Entry 4C3I (X-ray diffraction, 3.00 A resolution); this record covers chains C and J of the 14 polymer chains in the assembly.

# Chain C
Name: DNA-directed RNA polymerases I and III subunit RPAC1
Source organism: Saccharomyces cerevisiae
Reference sequence: P07703 (RPAC1_YEAST); residues 1-335 here = UniProt positions 1-335
Sequence (335 residues; numbered 1 to 335; the number before each row is that of its first residue):
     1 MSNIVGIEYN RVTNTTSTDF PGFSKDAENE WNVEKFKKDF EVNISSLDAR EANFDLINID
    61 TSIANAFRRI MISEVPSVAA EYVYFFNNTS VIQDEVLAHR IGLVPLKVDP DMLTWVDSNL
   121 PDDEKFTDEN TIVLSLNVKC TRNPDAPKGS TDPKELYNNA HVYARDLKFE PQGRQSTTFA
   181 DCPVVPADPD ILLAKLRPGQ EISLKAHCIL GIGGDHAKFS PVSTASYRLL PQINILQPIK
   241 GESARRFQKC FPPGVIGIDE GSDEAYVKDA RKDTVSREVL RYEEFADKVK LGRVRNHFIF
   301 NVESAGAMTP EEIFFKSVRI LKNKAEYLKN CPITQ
Disordered / not traced: 1-29, 148-149
UniProt features mapped onto this chain:
  - modified residue: S2 (N-acetylserine), S17 (Phosphoserine)

# Chain J
Name: DNA-directed RNA polymerases I, II, and III subunit rpabc 5
Source organism: Saccharomyces cerevisiae
Reference sequence: P22139 (RPAB5_YEAST); residues 1-70 here = UniProt positions 1-70
Sequence (70 residues; row label = number of the first residue in the row):
     1 MIVPVRCFSC GKVVGDKWES YLNLLQEDEL DEGTALSRLG LKRYCCRRMI LTHVDLIEKF
    61 LRYNPLEKRD
Disordered / not traced: 70
Bound ions: Zn2+: C7, C10, C45, C46
UniProt features mapped onto this chain:
  - binding site (Zn(2+)): C7, C10, C45, C46
  - cross-link: K59 (Glycyl lysine isopeptide (Lys-Gly) (interchain with G-Cter in ubiquitin))

# How chain C and chain J interact
Pairs across the interface - 52 pairs, chain C then chain J:
  T89(C) - L66(J)
  V91(C) - M1(J)
  V91(C) - I57(J)  hydrophobic
  V91(C) - F60(J)  hydrophobic
  V91(C) - L61(J)  hydrophobic
  I92(C) - M1(J)  hydrophobic
  I92(C) - I2(J)  hydrophobic
  I92(C) - I57(J)  hydrophobic
  R100(C) - I2(J)
  R100(C) - V3(J)  hydrogen bond (side chain-backbone)
  R100(C) - P4(J)
  R100(C) - V5(J)
  L103(C) - V5(J)
  L103(C) - R6(J)  hydrogen bond (backbone-side chain)
  V104(C) - V5(J)  hydrophobic
  P105(C) - R6(J)
  P105(C) - V13(J)  hydrophobic
  R142(C) - E67(J)  salt bridge
  H161(C) - E19(J)  salt bridge
  Y163(C) - E19(J)  hydrogen bond
  D188(C) - V13(J)
  D188(C) - D16(J)
  D190(C) - D16(J)
  I191(C) - V5(J)  hydrophobic
  I191(C) - V13(J)  hydrophobic
  I191(C) - G15(J)
  I191(C) - D16(J)
  L192(C) - G15(J)  hydrogen bond (backbone-backbone)
  L193(C) - I2(J)
  A194(C) - I2(J)  hydrophobic
  K195(C) - D55(J)  salt bridge
  K195(C) - I57(J)
  K195(C) - E58(J)  salt bridge
  K195(C) - L61(J)
  L196(C) - L61(J)  hydrophobic
  R197(C) - E58(J)  salt bridge
  R197(C) - L61(J)
  R197(C) - N64(J)
  P198(C) - N64(J)
  P198(C) - E67(J)
  G199(C) - L66(J)
  Q200(C) - N64(J)
  Q200(C) - L66(J)
  A217(C) - R6(J)  hydrogen bond (backbone-side chain)
  K218(C) - R6(J)  hydrogen bond (backbone-side chain)
  S220(C) - R6(J)  hydrogen bond (backbone-side chain)
  S223(C) - C10(J)
  S223(C) - G11(J)
  S223(C) - K12(J)
  T224(C) - C10(J)
  T224(C) - R43(J)  hydrogen bond
  E303(C) - R43(J)  salt bridge
Interface residues without a listed pair, chain C (30 interface residues in all): Q93, A305

# Overview
30 residues of chain C face 22 of chain J across their interface, with 8 hydrogen bonds and 6 salt bridges.
Polar pairs include R142(C)-E67(J), H161(C)-E19(J) and K195(C)-D55(J). C7(J), C10(J), C45(J) and C46(J) form
the Zn2+ site. From UniProt: 4 Zn2+-binding residues on chain J.
Chain C is DNA-directed RNA polymerases I and III subunit RPAC1 and chain J is DNA-directed RNA polymerases I,
II, and III subunit rpabc 5, both from Saccharomyces cerevisiae; the structure, Structure of 14-subunit RNA
polymerase I at 3.0 A resolution, crystal form C2-100, was determined by X-ray diffraction (same publication
as 4C3H and 4C3J).
